6J54 - chains b and a of the 18 polymer chains in the assembly; structure by electron microscopy, 3.94 A resolution.

[Chain b]
Molecule: ATP synthase peripheral stalk-membrane subunit b
From: Sus scrofa
UniProt: A0A286ZYM6 (A0A286ZYM6_PIG); residues 3-84 here correspond to UniProt positions 45-126 (UniProt number = residue number + 42)
Amino-acid sequence (82 residues; numbered 3 to 84; the number before each row is that of its first residue):
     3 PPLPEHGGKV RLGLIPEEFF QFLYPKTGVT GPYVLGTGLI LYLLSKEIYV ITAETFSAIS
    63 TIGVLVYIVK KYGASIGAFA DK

[Chain a]
Molecule: ATP synthase subunit a
From: Sus scrofa
UniProt: Q35915 (ATP6_PIG); numbering as in UniProt (aligned over 1-226)
Amino-acid sequence (226 residues; row label = number of the first residue in the row):
     1 MNENLFASFI APTMMGLPIV TLIIMFPSLL FPTPKRLINN RTISIQQWLI QLTSKQMMAI
    61 HNQKGQTWSL MLMSLIMFIG STNILGLLPH SFTPTTQLSM NLGMAIPLWS ATVFTGFRYK
   121 TKTSLAHFLP QGTPALLIPM LVIIETISLF IQPVALAVRL TANITAGHLL IHLIGGATLA
   181 LLNINTMTAF ITFTILILLT ILEFAVALIQ AYVFTLLVSL YLHDNT
Disordered / not traced: 1, 225-226

[How chain b and chain a interact]
Contacting residue pairs - 8 pairs, chain b then chain a:
  Ala55(b) - Leu179(a)
  Thr57(b) - His90(a)
  Ser59(b) - Ile171(a)
  Ala60(b) - Pro89(a)  hydrophobic
  Ser62(b) - Leu199(a)
  Thr63(b) - Leu87(a)
  Thr63(b) - Leu199(a)
  Lys84(b) - Trp48(a)
Interface residues without a listed pair, chain b (11 interface residues in all): Glu56, Phe58, Val66, Phe81
Interface residues without a listed pair, chain a (13 interface residues in all): Arg41, Ile45, Gly176, Thr178, Ile195, Leu196

[In short]
11 residues of chain b face 13 of chain a across their interface.
Here chain b is ATP synthase peripheral stalk-membrane subunit b and chain a is ATP synthase subunit a, both
from Sus scrofa. Entry 6J54 (Cryo-EM structure of the mammalian E-state ATP synthase FO section) was
determined by electron microscopy, deposited together with 6J5A.
